Entry 8PT9 (X-ray diffraction, 2.70 A resolution); this record covers chain A.

# Chain A
Molecule: Mitogen-activated protein kinase 8
From: Homo sapiens
Notes: EC 2.7.11.24
UniProtKB: P45983 (MK08_HUMAN), isoform P45983-3; residue numbers follow UniProt; this construct covers 1-364
Amino-acid sequence (366 residues; each row starts with the number of its first residue; numbers below 1 keep their minus sign (Gly-1 is residue -1)):
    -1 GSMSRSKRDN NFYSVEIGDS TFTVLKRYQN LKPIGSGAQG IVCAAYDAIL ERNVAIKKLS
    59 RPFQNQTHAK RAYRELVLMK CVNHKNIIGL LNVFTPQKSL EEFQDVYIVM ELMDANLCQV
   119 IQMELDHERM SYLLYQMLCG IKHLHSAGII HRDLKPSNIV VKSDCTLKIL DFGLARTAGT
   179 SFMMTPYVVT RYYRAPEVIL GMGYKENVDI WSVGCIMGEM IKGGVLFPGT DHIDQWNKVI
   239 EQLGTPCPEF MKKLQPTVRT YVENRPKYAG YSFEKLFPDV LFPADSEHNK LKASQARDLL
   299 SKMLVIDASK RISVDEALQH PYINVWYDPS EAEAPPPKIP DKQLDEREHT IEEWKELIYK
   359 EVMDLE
Unresolved in the structure: -1 to 7, 176-177, 339, 364
Glycans and other covalent adducts: compound DVI linked to Cys116
Differences from the reference sequence: expression tag (-1 to 0); variant Ile208 (Leu in P45983)
Small-molecule neighbours: DVI (methyl (1S,3S)-1-methyl-3-[[3-[[3-methyl-4-[(4-pyridin-3-ylpyrimidin-2-yl)amino]phenyl]carbamoyl]phenyl]carbamoyl]-4-oxidanylidene-cyclohexane-1-carboxylate): Ile32, Ser34, Gly35, Ala36, Gln37, Val40, Ala53, Glu109, Leu110, Met111, Asp112, Ala113, Asn114, Gln117, Ser155, Val158, Leu168
Swiss-Prot annotation at these positions:
  - motif: Thr183 to Tyr185 (TXY)
  - active site: Asp151 (Proton acceptor)
  - binding site (ATP): Ile32 to Val40, Lys55
  - modified residue: Cys116 (S-nitrosocysteine), Thr183 (Phosphothreonine), Tyr185 (Phosphotyrosine)
What the authors report for this chain:
  - binding site for DVI: Cys116
  - mutagenesis - C116S: decreased binding to DVI

# Summary
Compound DVI is covalently linked to Cys116. UniProt lists active-site residue Asp151 and 10 ATP-binding
residues. From the paper: a binding site for DVI at Cys116; C116S reduces binding to DVI.
Chain A is Mitogen-activated protein kinase 8 (Homo sapiens); the structure, JNK1 covalently bound to BD838
cyclohexenone based inhibitor, was determined by X-ray diffraction together with 8PT8 and 8PTA from the same
study.
